PDB entry 8H3V | electron microscopy, 4.50 A resolution (low resolution: residue-level contacts below are approximate; hydrogen-bond / salt-bridge calls are withheld) | chains 2 and X of the 15 polymer chains in the assembly

[Chain 2]
Molecule: 125-nt DNA strand
Sequence (125 nucleotides; row label = number of the first residue in the row):
     1 CCTGCATCCGTGAGTCGAGGGTAATAACAGAAAAATTTTCCTGAATTTTG
    51 TATAAGTAGCTACAAAATTCTCGTATTAATGCGTTTTTTGCATAGAGAAT
   101 ATGCGTTTTTTGCATTACACTTAAC
Disordered / not traced: 1-2, 11-26, 115-125

[Chain X]
Name: NtcA
UniProt: P0A4U6 (NTCA_NOSS1); residue numbers follow UniProt; this construct covers 1-223
Amino-acid sequence (223 residues; each row starts with the number of its first residue):
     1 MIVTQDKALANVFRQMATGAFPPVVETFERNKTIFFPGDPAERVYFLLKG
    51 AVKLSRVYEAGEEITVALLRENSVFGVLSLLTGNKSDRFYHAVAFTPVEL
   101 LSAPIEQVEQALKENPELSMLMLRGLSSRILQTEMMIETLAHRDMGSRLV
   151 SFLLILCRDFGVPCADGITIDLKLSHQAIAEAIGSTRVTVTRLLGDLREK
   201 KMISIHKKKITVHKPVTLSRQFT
Disordered / not traced: 1-24, 221-223
Swiss-Prot annotation at these positions:
  - DNA-binding region: His176 to Gly195 (H-T-H motif)
Reported in the primary citation:
  - mutagenesis - R187A/V188A/R192A: decreased binding to the 125-nt DNA strand

[Chain 2 / chain X interface]
Pairs across the interface (9; chain 2 residue first):
  DT49(2) with Gln177(X)
  DG50(2) with His176(X); Arg187(X)
  DT51(2) with Arg187(X); Thr191(X); Leu194(X); Arg198(X)
  DG59(2) with Arg143(X)
  DC60(2) with Arg143(X)
Interface residues without a listed pair, chain X (8 interface residues in all): Val190

[In short]
The interface between chain 2 and chain X involves 5 residues on one side and 8 on the other. The paper
reports that R187A/V188A/R192A of chain X reduce binding to the 125-nt DNA strand.
Here chain 2 is a 125-nt DNA strand and chain X is NtcA. Entry 8H3V (Cryo-EM structure of the full
transcription activation complex NtcA-NtcB-TAC) was determined by electron microscopy (same publication as
8H3Z and 8H40).
